8XOJ - chains A and B of the 5 polymer chains in the assembly; structure by electron microscopy, 3.10 A resolution.

# Chain A
Molecule: Guanine nucleotide-binding protein G(q) subunit alpha-q
From: Homo sapiens
Amino-acid sequence (361 residues; numbered 8 to 394; 26 numbers in that range are skipped by the numbering (no residue carries them; nothing is unmodelled there); the number before each row is that of its first residue):
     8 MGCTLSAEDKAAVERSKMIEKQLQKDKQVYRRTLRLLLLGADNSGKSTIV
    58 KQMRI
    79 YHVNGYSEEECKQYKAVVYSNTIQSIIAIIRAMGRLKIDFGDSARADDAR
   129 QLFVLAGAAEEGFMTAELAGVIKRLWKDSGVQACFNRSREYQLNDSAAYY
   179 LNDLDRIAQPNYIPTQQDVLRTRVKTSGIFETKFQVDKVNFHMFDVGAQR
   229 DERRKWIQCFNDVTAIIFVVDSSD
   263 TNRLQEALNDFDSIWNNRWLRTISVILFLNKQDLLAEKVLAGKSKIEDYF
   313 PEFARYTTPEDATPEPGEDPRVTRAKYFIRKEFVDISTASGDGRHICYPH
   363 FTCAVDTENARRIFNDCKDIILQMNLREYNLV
Unresolved in the structure: 8-14, 79-203, 263

# Chain B
Molecule: Guanine nucleotide-binding protein G(I)/G(S)/G(T) subunit beta-1
From: Homo sapiens
UniProt: P62873 (GBB1_HUMAN); residues 2-340 here = UniProt positions 2-340
Amino-acid sequence (351 residues; row label = number of the first residue in the row; numbers below 1 keep their minus sign (Met-10 is residue -10)):
   -10 MHHHHHHGSLLQSELDQLRQEAEQLKNQIRDARKACADATLSQITNNIDP
    40 VGRIQMRTRRTLRGHLAKIYAMHWGTDSRLLVSASQDGKLIIWDSYTTNK
    90 VHAIPLRSSWVMTCAYAPSGNYVACGGLDNICSIYNLKTREGNVRVSREL
   140 AGHTGYLSCCRFLDDNQIVTSSGDTTCALWDIETGQQTTTFTGHTGDVMS
   190 LSLAPDTRLFVSGACDASAKLWDVREGMCRQTFTGHESDINAICFFPNGN
   240 AFATGSDDATCRLFDLRADQELMTYSHDNIICGITSVSFSKSGRLLLAGY
   290 DDFNCNVWDALKADRAGVLAGHDNRVSCLGVTDDGMAVATGSWDSFLKIW
   340 N
Unresolved in the structure: -10 to 2
Construct notes: initiating methionine (-10); expression tag (-9 to 1)
UniProt features mapped onto this chain:
  - modified residue: Ser2 (N-acetylserine), His266 (Phosphohistidine)
  - natural variant: Leu30 (L30F: In MRD42; uncertain significance), Arg52 (R52G: In MRD42), Gly64 (G64V: In MRD42), Asp76 (D76E: In MRD42; D76G: In MRD42), Gly77 (G77S: In MRD42), Lys78 (K78R: In MRD42), Ile80 (I80N: In MRD42; I80T: In MRD42), His91 (H91R: In MRD42; uncertain significance), Ala92 (A92T: In MRD42), Pro94 (P94S: In MRD42), Leu95 (L95P: In MRD42), Arg96 (R96L: In MRD42), 5 further natural variant entries in UniProt

# Interface between chain A and chain B
Contacting residue pairs (54; chain A residue first):
  Asp16(A) with Asn88(B)
  Val20(A) with Asn88(B)
  Arg22(A) with Val90(B), hydrogen bond (side chain-backbone); His91(B)
  Ser23(A) with Asn88(B), hydrogen bond; Lys89(B), hydrogen bond (side chain-backbone)
  Ile26(A) with Lys89(B); Val90(B); Ala92(B), hydrophobic
  Glu27(A) with Lys89(B), salt bridge
  Leu30(A) with Gly53(B); Leu55(B); Lys89(B)
  Asp33(A) with Leu55(B); Lys78(B), salt bridge
  Lys34(A) with Leu55(B)
  Tyr37(A) with Leu55(B); Ala56(B); Asp76(B)
  Thr204(A) with Asn119(B), hydrogen bond (backbone-side chain); His142(B)
  Ser205(A) with Asp118(B)
  Gly206(A) with Leu117(B); Asn119(B)
  Ile207(A) with Leu117(B), hydrogen bond (backbone-backbone)
  Phe222(A) with Trp99(B)
  Ala226(A) with Asn119(B), hydrogen bond (backbone-side chain)
  Gln227(A) with Leu117(B), hydrogen bond (side chain-backbone); Asn119(B), hydrogen bond; Gly144(B); Tyr145(B), hydrogen bond (side chain-backbone)
  Arg228(A) with Gly162(B), hydrogen bond (side chain-backbone); Thr164(B); Asp186(B), salt bridge
  Arg232(A) with Cys204(B); Asp228(B), salt bridge
  Lys233(A) with Tyr145(B); Met188(B); Cys204(B); Asp228(B), salt bridge; Asn230(B), hydrogen bond
  Trp234(A) with Leu117(B), hydrophobic
  Gln236(A) with Arg314(B); Trp332(B)
  Cys237(A) with Lys57(B), hydrogen bond (backbone-side chain); Gln75(B); Trp99(B); Met101(B), hydrogen bond
  Phe238(A) with Trp99(B), hydrophobic; Leu117(B), hydrophobic
  Asn239(A) with Lys57(B), hydrogen bond (backbone-side chain); Trp332(B)
  Asp240(A) with Lys57(B), salt bridge
  Trp281(A) with Arg314(B)
Also at the interface, not in a pair above, chain A (29 interface residues in all): Ala19, Glu230
Also at the interface, not in a pair above, chain B (33 interface residues in all): Ile80, Thr143, Gly185, Asp290

# Summary
Chain A and chain B form an interface of 29 and 33 residues respectively; the contacts include 14 hydrogen
bonds and 6 salt bridges. Polar contacts include Glu27(A)-Lys89(B), Asp33(A)-Lys78(B) and Arg228(A)-Asp186(B).
Chain A is Guanine nucleotide-binding protein G(q) subunit alpha-q and chain B is Guanine nucleotide-binding
protein G(I)/G(S)/G(T) subunit beta-1, both from Homo sapiens; the structure, Cryo-EM structure of GPR30-Gq
complex structure in the presence of G-1, was determined by electron microscopy (same publication as 8XOF,
8XOG, 8XOH and 8XOI).
